PDB entry 4GRD | X-ray diffraction, 1.85 A resolution | chains A and D of the 4 polymer chains in the assembly

Chain A (and D):
Molecule: Phosphoribosylaminoimidazole carboxylase catalytic subunit
Source organism: Burkholderia cenocepacia
Notes: EC 4.1.1.21, 5.4.99.18; chain D of this document is another copy of the same molecule, construct and numbering; everything in this record applies to it too
Reference sequence: B4EA21 (B4EA21_BURCJ); residues 2-174 here correspond to UniProt positions 1-173 (UniProt number = residue number - 1)
Sequence (173 residues; row label = number of the first residue in the row):
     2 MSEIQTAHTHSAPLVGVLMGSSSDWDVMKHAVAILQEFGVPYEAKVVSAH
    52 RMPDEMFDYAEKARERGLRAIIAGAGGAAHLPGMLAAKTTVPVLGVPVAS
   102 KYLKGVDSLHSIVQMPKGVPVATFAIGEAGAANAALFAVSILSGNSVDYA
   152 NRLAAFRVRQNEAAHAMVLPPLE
Unresolved in the structure: 2-6
From the paper describing this entry:
  - catalytic residues: His51 (citing earlier work)
  - conformationally variable residues (side-chain flip): Arg52

Chain A / chain D interface:
Contacting residue pairs (55):
  Ala50(A) with Met85(D)
  His51(A) with Gly84(D); Met85(D); Ala88(D); Met116(D); Pro117(D); Val120(D)
  Pro54(A) with Phe58(D), hydrophobic; Ala88(D); Lys89(D)
  Asp55(A) with Lys89(D), salt bridge
  Met57(A) with Met85(D), hydrophobic
  Phe58(A) with Pro54(D); Asp55(D); Phe58(D), hydrophobic
  Ala79(A) with Ser112(D); Gln115(D), hydrogen bond (backbone-backbone); Met116(D)
  Ala80(A) with His81(D)
  His81(A) with Ala80(D); His81(D); Gly84(D); Ser112(D), hydrogen bond (side chain-backbone); Met116(D)
  Gly84(A) with His51(D); His81(D)
  Met85(A) with Ala50(D); His51(D); Met57(D), hydrophobic; Met85(D), hydrophobic
  Ala88(A) with His51(D); Pro54(D)
  Lys89(A) with Pro54(D); Asp55(D), salt bridge
  Leu104(A) with His111(D); Gln115(D)
  Val107(A) with His111(D)
  Asp108(A) with His111(D); Gln115(D), hydrogen bond
  His111(A) with Leu104(D); Val107(D); Asp108(D); His111(D), hydrogen bond
  Ser112(A) with Ala79(D); His81(D), hydrogen bond (backbone-side chain); Ser112(D), hydrogen bond
  Gln115(A) with Gly78(D); Ala79(D), hydrogen bond (backbone-backbone); Leu104(D); Asp108(D), hydrogen bond
  Met116(A) with His51(D); Ala79(D); His81(D)
  Pro117(A) with His51(D)
  Val120(A) with His51(D)
Also at the interface, not in a pair above, chain A (24 interface residues in all): Glu62, Gly78
Also at the interface, not in a pair above, chain D (24 interface residues in all): Glu62

Overview:
The chain A/chain D interface involves 24 residues from each chain, with 8 hydrogen bonds and 2 salt bridges.
Among the polar pairs are Asp55(A)-Lys89(D), His81(A)-Ser112(D) and Asp108(A)-Gln115(D). The paper reports the
catalytic residue His51(A); conformational variability at Arg52(A).
Both chains are Phosphoribosylaminoimidazole carboxylase catalytic subunit (Burkholderia cenocepacia). Entry
4GRD (Crystal structure of Phosphoribosylaminoimidazole carboxylase catalytic subunit from Burkholderia
cenocepacia J2315) was determined by X-ray diffraction, deposited together with 6O55.
